PDB entry 4X67 | X-ray diffraction, 4.10 A resolution (low resolution: residue-level contacts below are approximate; hydrogen-bond / salt-bridge calls are withheld) | chains A and H of the 12 polymer chains in the assembly

== Chain A ==
Protein: DNA-directed RNA polymerase II subunit RPB1
Source organism: Saccharomyces cerevisiae (strain ATCC 204508 / S288c)
Reference sequence: P04050 (RPB1_YEAST); residue numbers follow UniProt; this construct covers 1-1733
Chain sequence (1733 residues; row label = number of the first residue in the row):
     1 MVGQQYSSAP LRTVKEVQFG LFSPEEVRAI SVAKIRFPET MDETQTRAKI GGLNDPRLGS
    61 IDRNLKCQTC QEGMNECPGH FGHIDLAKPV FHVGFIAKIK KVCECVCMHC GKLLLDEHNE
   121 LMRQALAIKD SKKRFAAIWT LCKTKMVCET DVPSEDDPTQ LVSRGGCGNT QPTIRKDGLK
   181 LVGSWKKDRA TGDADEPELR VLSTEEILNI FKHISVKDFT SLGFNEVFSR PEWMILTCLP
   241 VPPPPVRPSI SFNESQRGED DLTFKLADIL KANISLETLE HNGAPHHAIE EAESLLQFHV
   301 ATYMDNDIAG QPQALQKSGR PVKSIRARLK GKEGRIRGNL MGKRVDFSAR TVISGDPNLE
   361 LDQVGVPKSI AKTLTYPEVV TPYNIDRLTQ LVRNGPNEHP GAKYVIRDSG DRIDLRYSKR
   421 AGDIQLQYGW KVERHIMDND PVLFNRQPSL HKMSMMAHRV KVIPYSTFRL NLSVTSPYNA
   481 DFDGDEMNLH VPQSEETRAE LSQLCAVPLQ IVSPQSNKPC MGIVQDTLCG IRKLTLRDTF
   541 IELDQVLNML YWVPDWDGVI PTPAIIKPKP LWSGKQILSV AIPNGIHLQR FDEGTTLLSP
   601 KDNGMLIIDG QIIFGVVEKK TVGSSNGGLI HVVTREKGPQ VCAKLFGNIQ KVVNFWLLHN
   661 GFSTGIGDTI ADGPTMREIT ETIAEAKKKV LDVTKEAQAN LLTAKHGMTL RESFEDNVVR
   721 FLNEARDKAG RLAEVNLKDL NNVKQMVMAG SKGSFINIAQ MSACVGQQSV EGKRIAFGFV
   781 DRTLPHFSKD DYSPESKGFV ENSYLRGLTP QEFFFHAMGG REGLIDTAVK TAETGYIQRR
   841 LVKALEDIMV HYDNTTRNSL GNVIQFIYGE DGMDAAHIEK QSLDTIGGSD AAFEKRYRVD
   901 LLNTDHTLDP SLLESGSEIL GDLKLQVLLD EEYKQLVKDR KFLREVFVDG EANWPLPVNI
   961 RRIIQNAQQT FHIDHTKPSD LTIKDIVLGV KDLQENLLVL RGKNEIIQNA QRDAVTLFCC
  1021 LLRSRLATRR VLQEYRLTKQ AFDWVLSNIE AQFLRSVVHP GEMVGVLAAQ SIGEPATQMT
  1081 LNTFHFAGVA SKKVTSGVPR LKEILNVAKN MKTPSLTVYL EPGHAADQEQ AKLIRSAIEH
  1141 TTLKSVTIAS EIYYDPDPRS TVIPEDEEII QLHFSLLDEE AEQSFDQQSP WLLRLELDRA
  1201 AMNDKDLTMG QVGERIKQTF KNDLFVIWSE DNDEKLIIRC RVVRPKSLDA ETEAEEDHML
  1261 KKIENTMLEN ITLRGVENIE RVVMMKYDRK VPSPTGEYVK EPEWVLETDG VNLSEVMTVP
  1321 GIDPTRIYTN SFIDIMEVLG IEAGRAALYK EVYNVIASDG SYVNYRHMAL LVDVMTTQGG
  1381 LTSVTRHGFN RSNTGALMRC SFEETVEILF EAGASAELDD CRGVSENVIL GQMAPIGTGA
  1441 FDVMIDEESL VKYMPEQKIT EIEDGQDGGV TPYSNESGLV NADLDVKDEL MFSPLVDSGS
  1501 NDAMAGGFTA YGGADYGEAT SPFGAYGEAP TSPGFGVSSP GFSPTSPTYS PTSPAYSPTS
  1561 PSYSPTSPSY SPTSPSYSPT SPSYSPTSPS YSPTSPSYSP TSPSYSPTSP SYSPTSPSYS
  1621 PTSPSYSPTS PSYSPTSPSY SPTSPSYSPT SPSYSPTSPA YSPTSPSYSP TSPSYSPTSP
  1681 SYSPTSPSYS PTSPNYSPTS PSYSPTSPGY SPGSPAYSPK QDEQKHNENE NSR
Unresolved in the structure: 1-2, 155-160, 187-198, 1082-1091, 1176-1186, 1244-1253, 1446-1733
Bound ions: Zn2+ site 1: Cys67, Cys70, Cys77, His80; Zn2+ site 2: Cys110, Cys167
Swiss-Prot annotation at these positions:
  - region: Pro248 to Asp260 (Lid loop), Asn306 to Lys323 (Rudder loop), Pro810 to Glu822 (Bridging helix)
  - binding site (Zn(2+)): Cys67, Cys70, Cys77, His80, Cys107, Cys110, Cys148, Cys167
  - binding site (Mg(2+)): Asp481, Asp483, Asp485
  - modified residue: Thr1471 (Phosphothreonine)
  - cross-link (Glycyl lysine isopeptide (Lys-Gly)): Lys695 (interchain with G-Cter in ubiquitin), Lys1246 (interchain with G-Cter in ubiquitin), Lys1350 (interchain with G-Cter in ubiquitin)
  - natural variant: Ser1653 to Pro1659 (deletion: In strain: A364A)
  - mutagenesis: Lys1246 (K1246R: Impairs ubiquitination during transcription stress)

== Chain H ==
Protein: DNA-directed RNA polymerases I, II, and III subunit RPABC3
Source organism: Saccharomyces cerevisiae (strain ATCC 204508 / S288c)
Reference sequence: P20436 (RPAB3_YEAST); numbering as in UniProt (aligned over 1-146)
Chain sequence (146 residues; numbered 1 to 146; the number before each row is that of its first residue):
     1 MSNTLFDDIF QVSEVDPGRY NKVCRIEAAS TTQDQCKLTL DINVELFPVA AQDSLTVTIA
    61 SSLNLEDTPA NDSSATRSWR PPQAGDRSLA DDYDYVMYGT AYKFEEVSKD LIAVYYSFGG
   121 LLMRLEGNYR NLNNLKQENA YLLIRR
Unresolved in the structure: 1, 64-75
Swiss-Prot annotation at these positions:
  - region: Asp16 to Thr39 (Non-specific ssDNA binding)
  - modified residue: Ser2 (N-acetylserine), Thr68 (Phosphothreonine)

== Chain A / chain H interface ==
Pairs across the interface - 52 pairs, chain A then chain H:
  Arg537(A) - Tyr20(H)
  Arg537(A) - Asp41(H)
  Arg537(A) - Gly120(H)
  Arg537(A) - Leu121(H)
  Asp538(A) - Tyr20(H)
  Asp538(A) - Asn21(H)
  Asp538(A) - Lys22(H)
  Asp538(A) - Val23(H)
  Phe540(A) - Val23(H)
  Phe540(A) - Asn43(H)
  Val559(A) - Arg77(H)
  Val559(A) - Ser78(H)
  Ile560(A) - Arg77(H)
  Ile560(A) - Ser78(H)
  Ile560(A) - Trp79(H)
  Thr562(A) - Tyr98(H)
  Pro563(A) - Trp79(H)
  Ala564(A) - Met97(H)
  Ala564(A) - Tyr98(H)
  Ala564(A) - Phe118(H)
  Ile565(A) - Asn43(H)
  Ile565(A) - Leu46(H)
  Ile565(A) - Val96(H)
  Ile566(A) - Val96(H)
  Ile566(A) - Tyr141(H)
  Lys567(A) - Asn43(H)
  Lys567(A) - Asp94(H)
  Lys567(A) - Tyr95(H)
  Lys567(A) - Val96(H)
  Lys567(A) - Met97(H)
  Pro568(A) - Asp94(H)
  Pro570(A) - Trp79(H)
  Trp572(A) - Trp79(H)
  Ser573(A) - Gly119(H)
  Lys575(A) - Gly119(H)
  Lys575(A) - Gly120(H)
  Leu597(A) - Tyr102(H)
  Leu597(A) - Leu122(H)
  Leu598(A) - Arg25(H)
  Leu598(A) - Thr39(H)
  Leu598(A) - Leu122(H)
  Pro600(A) - Arg25(H)
  Asp602(A) - Tyr20(H)
  Leu606(A) - Tyr102(H)
  Ile613(A) - Tyr102(H)
  Ile613(A) - Ser117(H)
  Ile613(A) - Gly120(H)
  Ile613(A) - Leu122(H)
  Phe614(A) - Leu122(H)
  Lys738(A) - Arg19(H)
  Asp739(A) - Arg19(H)
  Asp974(A) - Lys136(H)
Other interface residues (no listed pair), chain A (32 interface residues in all): Leu543, Pro561, Lys569, Leu571, Gln576, Ile973
Other interface residues (no listed pair), chain H (30 interface residues in all): Tyr115, Met123, Arg124

== In short ==
32 residues of chain A and 30 residues of chain H are in contact. Cys67(A), Cys70(A), Cys77(A) and His80(A)
coordinate Zn2+ site 1. From UniProt: 8 Zn2+-binding residues, 3 Mg2+-binding residues and one mutagenesis
site on chain A.
Here chain A is DNA-directed RNA polymerase II subunit RPB1 and chain H is DNA-directed RNA polymerases I, II,
and III subunit RPABC3, both from Saccharomyces cerevisiae (strain ATCC 204508 / S288c). Entry 4X67 (Crystal
structure of elongating yeast RNA polymerase II stalled at oxidative Cyclopurine DNA lesions) was determined
by X-ray diffraction (same publication as 4X6A).
